Entry 6PRL (X-ray diffraction, 1.87 A resolution); this record covers chains A and E of the 6 polymer chains in the assembly.

Chain A (and E):
Molecule: Fusion glycoprotein F0
Notes: fragment: N-terminal heptad repeat domain; chain E of this document is another copy of the same molecule, construct and numbering; everything in this record applies to it too
UniProt: Q84193 (Q84193_9MONO); residues 139-189 here = UniProt positions 139-189
Amino-acid sequence (53 residues; row label = number of the first residue in the row):
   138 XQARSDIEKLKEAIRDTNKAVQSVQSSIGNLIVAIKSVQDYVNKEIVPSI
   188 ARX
Not modelled in the structure: 138-140, 189-190 (chain E: 138-140, 188-190)
Construct notes: acetylation (138); amidation (190)
Modified positions: ACE (acetyl group) at position 138; NH2 (amino group) at position 190

How chain A and chain E interact:
Pairs across the interface (21; chain A residue first):
  Ile144(A) with Leu147(E), hydrophobic
  Leu147(A) with Leu147(E), hydrophobic
  Lys148(A) with Leu147(E)
  Ile151(A) with Ile151(E), hydrophobic; Thr154(E)
  Thr154(A) with Thr154(E)
  Asn155(A) with Thr154(E), hydrogen bond
  Val158(A) with Val158(E), hydrophobic
  Val161(A) with Val161(E), hydrophobic
  Ile165(A) with Val161(E), hydrophobic; Ser164(E); Ile165(E), hydrophobic; Leu168(E), hydrophobic
  Leu168(A) with Leu168(E), hydrophobic
  Ile172(A) with Leu168(E), hydrophobic; Ile172(E), hydrophobic
  Val179(A) with Ile183(E), hydrophobic
  Ile183(A) with Ile183(E), hydrophobic
  Val184(A) with Tyr178(E)
  Ile187(A) with Glu182(E); Ser186(E)
Interface residues without a listed pair, chain A (17 interface residues in all): Gln162, Val175
Interface residues without a listed pair, chain E (18 interface residues in all): Asp143, Ile144, Ala150, Ala157, Val175

In short:
17 residues of chain A and 18 residues of chain E are in contact, with 1 hydrogen bond. Its one
hydrogen-bonded contact is Asn155(A)-Thr154(E).
Both chains are Fusion glycoprotein F0. Entry 6PRL (Assembly of VIQKI P5(beta-L-homoproline) with human
parainfluenza virus type 3 (HPIV3) fusion glycoprotein N-terminal heptad repeat ...) was determined by X-ray
diffraction together with 6V3V, 6VAS, 6PYQ and 6PZ6 from the same study.
